Entry 7LMR (X-ray diffraction, 2.09 A resolution); this record covers chains A and B.

# Chain A (and B)
Protein: JTO light chain
From: Homo sapiens
Notes: chain B of this document is another copy of the same molecule, construct and numbering; everything in this record applies to it too
Amino-acid sequence (215 residues; numbered 1 to 214 plus 5 insertion-coded residues; 4 numbers in that range are skipped by the numbering (no residue carries them; nothing is unmodelled there); the number before each row is that of its first residue; a row labelled like 27A-27B holds insertion residues (27A, then the next letters in order)):
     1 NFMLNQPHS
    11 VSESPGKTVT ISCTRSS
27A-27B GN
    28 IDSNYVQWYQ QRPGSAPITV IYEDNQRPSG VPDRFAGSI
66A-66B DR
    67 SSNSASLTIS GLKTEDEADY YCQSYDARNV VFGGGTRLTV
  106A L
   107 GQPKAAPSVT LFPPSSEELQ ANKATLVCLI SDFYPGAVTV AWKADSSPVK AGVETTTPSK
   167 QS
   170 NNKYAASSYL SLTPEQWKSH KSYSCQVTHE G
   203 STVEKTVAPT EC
Cystine bridges: Cys23-Cys88, Cys134-Cys194
Residues lining bound ligands: 9ZX (4-methyl-3-(morpholin-4-ylmethyl)-7-[(2S)-2-phenylpropoxy]chromen-2-one): Tyr36, Gln38, Pro44, Tyr87, Phe98, Gly99
From the paper describing this entry:
  - conformationally variable residues (side-chain flip): Gln38, Tyr87
  - binding site for 9ZX: Tyr36, Gln38, Pro44, Tyr87, Phe98

# Interface between chain A and chain B
Contacting residue pairs (61):
  Tyr36(A) - Val96(B)  hydrophobic
  Tyr36(A) - Phe98(B)  hydrophobic
  Gln38(A) - Gln38(B)  hydrogen bond
  Gln38(A) - Tyr87(B)  hydrogen bond
  Ser42(A) - Tyr87(B)
  Ala43(A) - Tyr87(B)  hydrophobic
  Ala43(A) - Gly99(B)
  Ala43(A) - Gly100(B)
  Pro44(A) - Tyr87(B)
  Pro44(A) - Phe98(B)  hydrophobic
  Thr46(A) - Asn95(B)
  Thr46(A) - Val96(B)  hydrogen bond (side chain-backbone)
  Thr46(A) - Phe98(B)
  Tyr49(A) - Arg94(B)  hydrogen bond (side chain-backbone)
  Pro55(A) - Asn95(B)
  Tyr87(A) - Ala43(B)
  Tyr87(A) - Pro44(B)
  Phe98(A) - Tyr36(B)
  Thr116(A) - Ser121(B)
  Thr116(A) - Glu124(B)
  Leu117(A) - Ser121(B)
  Phe118(A) - Phe118(B)  hydrophobic
  Phe118(A) - Pro119(B)
  Phe118(A) - Thr131(B)
  Phe118(A) - Val133(B)  hydrophobic
  Pro119(A) - Phe118(B)
  Ser121(A) - Thr116(B)
  Ser121(A) - Leu117(B)
  Glu123(A) - Lys207(B)  salt bridge
  Glu124(A) - Thr116(B)
  Glu124(A) - Phe118(B)
  Thr131(A) - Phe118(B)
  Thr131(A) - Leu135(B)
  Val133(A) - Phe118(B)  hydrophobic
  Val133(A) - Leu135(B)  hydrophobic
  Leu135(A) - Thr131(B)
  Leu135(A) - Tyr178(B)  hydrophobic
  Ser137(A) - Tyr178(B)
  Glu160(A) - Gln167(B)  hydrogen bond
  Glu160(A) - Ser168(B)  hydrogen bond
  Thr161(A) - Gln167(B)  hydrogen bond (backbone-side chain)
  Thr162(A) - Ser165(B)
  Thr162(A) - Gln167(B)
  Thr162(A) - Ala174(B)
  Thr163(A) - Ser165(B)  hydrogen bond (backbone-side chain)
  Ser165(A) - Thr162(B)
  Ser165(A) - Thr163(B)  hydrogen bond (side chain-backbone)
  Gln167(A) - Glu160(B)  hydrogen bond
  Gln167(A) - Thr161(B)  hydrogen bond (side chain-backbone)
  Gln167(A) - Thr162(B)
  Gln167(A) - Tyr178(B)
  Ser168(A) - Glu160(B)  hydrogen bond
  Ala174(A) - Tyr178(B)
  Ser176(A) - Ser176(B)  hydrogen bond
  Tyr178(A) - Leu135(B)  hydrophobic
  Tyr178(A) - Ser137(B)
  Tyr178(A) - Gln167(B)
  Tyr178(A) - Ala174(B)
  Cys214(A) - Thr212(B)  hydrogen bond
  Cys214(A) - Glu213(B)  hydrogen bond (side chain-backbone)
  Cys214(A) - Cys214(B)  disulfide
Also at the interface, not in a pair above, chain A (40 interface residues in all): Ile45, Ser56, Arg94, Gly100, Pro120, Lys129, Ala175, Val209
Also at the interface, not in a pair above, chain B (45 interface residues in all): Ser42, Thr46, Glu50, Ala93, Ser114, Pro120, Glu123, Asn170, Ala175, Thr208
Cross-chain cystine bridges: Cys214(A)-Cys214(B)

# In short
Chain A and chain B form an interface of 40 and 45 residues respectively, with 1 disulfide bond, 15 hydrogen
bonds and 1 salt bridge. Polar contacts include Glu123(A)-Lys207(B), Gln38(A)-Gln38(B) and Gln38(A)-Tyr87(B).
The paper reports a binding site for 9ZX at Tyr36(A), Gln38(A) and Pro44(A) among others; conformational
variability at Gln38(A) and Tyr87(A).
Both chains are JTO light chain (Homo sapiens). Entry 7LMR (Structure of full-length human lambda-6A light
chain JTO in complex with stabilizer 63 [4-methyl-3-(morpholinomethyl)-7-(2-phenylpropoxy)-2H-chromen-2-one])
was determined by X-ray diffraction together with 7LMN, 7LMO, 7LMP and 7LMQ from the same study.
